1BQ3 - chains A and B of the 4 polymer chains in the assembly; structure by X-ray diffraction, 2.70 A resolution.

[Chain A (and B)]
Protein: Protein (phosphoglycerate mutase 1)
Source organism: Saccharomyces cerevisiae
Notes: EC 5.4.2.1; chain B of this document is another copy of the same molecule, construct and numbering; everything in this record applies to it too
UniProtKB: P00950 (PMG1_YEAST); residues 1-246 here correspond to UniProt positions 2-247 (UniProt number = residue number + 1)
Sequence (246 residues; row label = number of the first residue in the row):
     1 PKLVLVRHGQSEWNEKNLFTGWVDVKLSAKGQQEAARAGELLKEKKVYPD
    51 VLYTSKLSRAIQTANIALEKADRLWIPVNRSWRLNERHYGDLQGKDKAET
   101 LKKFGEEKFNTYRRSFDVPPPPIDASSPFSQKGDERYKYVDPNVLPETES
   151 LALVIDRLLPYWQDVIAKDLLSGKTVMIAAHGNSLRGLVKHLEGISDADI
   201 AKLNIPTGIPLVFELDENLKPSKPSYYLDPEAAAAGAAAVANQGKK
Not modelled in the structure: 235-246 (chain B: 236-246)
Curated features (UniProtKB/Swiss-Prot):
  - active site: H8 (Tele-phosphohistidine intermediate), E86 (Proton donor/acceptor)
  - binding site (substrate): R7 to N14, T20, G21, R59, E86 to Y89, K97, R113, R114, G182, N183
  - site: H181 (Transition state stabilizer)
  - modified residue: S11 (Phosphoserine), Y48 (Phosphotyrosine), S115 (Phosphoserine), S126 (Phosphoserine), S127 (Phosphoserine), S184 (Phosphoserine), S196 (Phosphoserine)
  - cross-link (Glycyl lysine isopeptide (Lys-Gly)): K30 (interchain with G-Cter in ubiquitin), K56 (interchain with G-Cter in ubiquitin), K70 (interchain with G-Cter in ubiquitin), K138 (interchain with G-Cter in ubiquitin), K174 (interchain with G-Cter in ubiquitin), K190 (interchain with G-Cter in ubiquitin)
Residues lining bound ligands: inositol hexakisphosphate (IHP): R7, H8, G9, Q10, S11, W13, N14, L18, F19, T20, E86, Y89, K97, R113, R114, N204, T207

[Chain A / chain B interface]
Contacting residue pairs - 36 pairs, chain A then chain B:
  K26(A) - E69(B)  hydrogen bond (side chain-backbone)
  K26(A) - D72(B)  salt bridge
  D50(A) - E135(B)
  K56(A) - W75(B)
  S58(A) - L74(B)
  I61(A) - L74(B)
  I61(A) - W75(B)  hydrophobic
  Q62(A) - L74(B)
  N65(A) - N65(B)
  N65(A) - L74(B)
  E69(A) - K26(B)  hydrogen bond (backbone-side chain)
  E69(A) - Q62(B)
  D72(A) - K26(B)  salt bridge
  R73(A) - E135(B)  salt bridge
  L74(A) - S58(B)
  L74(A) - I61(B)  hydrophobic
  L74(A) - Q62(B)
  L74(A) - N65(B)
  L74(A) - R80(B)  hydrogen bond (backbone-side chain)
  W75(A) - K56(B)
  W75(A) - I61(B)  hydrophobic
  W75(A) - R80(B)
  W75(A) - E135(B)
  W75(A) - R136(B)
  I76(A) - R80(B)  hydrogen bond (backbone-side chain)
  V78(A) - V78(B)  hydrophobic
  V78(A) - R80(B)
  R80(A) - L74(B)
  R80(A) - W75(B)  hydrogen bond (side chain-backbone)
  R80(A) - I76(B)
  R80(A) - V78(B)
  E135(A) - D50(B)
  E135(A) - R73(B)  salt bridge
  E135(A) - W75(B)
  R136(A) - W75(B)
  K174(A) - Y139(B)
Interface residues without a listed pair, chain A (19 interface residues in all): Y139
Interface residues without a listed pair, chain B (19 interface residues in all): K174

[Summary]
The chain A/chain B interface involves 19 residues from each chain, with 5 hydrogen bonds and 4 salt bridges.
Polar pairs include K26(A)-D72(B), R73(A)-E135(B) and K26(A)-E69(B). Bound to chain A: inositol
hexakisphosphate.
Chain A and chain B are both Protein (phosphoglycerate mutase 1) (Saccharomyces cerevisiae); the structure,
Saccharomyces cerevisiae phosphoglycerate mutase in complex with inositol hexakisphosphate, was determined by
X-ray diffraction, deposited together with 1BQ4.
